Entry 6UVH (X-ray diffraction, 2.19 A resolution); this record covers chains A and B.

Chain A:
Molecule: Bcl-2-like protein 1
From: Homo sapiens
UniProt: Q07817 (B2CL1_HUMAN); residue numbers follow UniProt; this construct covers 1-26, 83-209
Amino-acid sequence (158 residues; numbered -5 to 209; 57 numbers in that range are skipped by the numbering (no residue carries them; nothing is unmodelled there); the number before each row is that of its first residue; numbers below 1 keep their minus sign (Gly-5 is residue -5)):
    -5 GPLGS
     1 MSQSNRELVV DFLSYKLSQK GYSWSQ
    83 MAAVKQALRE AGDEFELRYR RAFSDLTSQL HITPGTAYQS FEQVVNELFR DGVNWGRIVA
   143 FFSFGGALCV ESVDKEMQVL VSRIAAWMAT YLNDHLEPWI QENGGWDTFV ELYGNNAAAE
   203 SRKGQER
Disordered / not traced: -5 to -2, 197-209
Construct notes: expression tag (-5 to -1)
UniProt features mapped onto this chain:
  - motif: Ser4 to Trp24 (BH4), Val86 to Arg100 (BH3), Glu129 to Gly148 (BH1), Pro180 to Tyr195 (BH2)
  - mutagenesis: Phe131 to Asp133 (No heterodimerization with BAX), Val135 to Trp137 (Loss of anti-apoptotic activity), Gly138 to Ile140 (Loss of anti-apoptotic activity), Gly138 (G138A: No heterodimerization with BAX), Ser145 to Gly147 (Decreases interaction with DNM1L, no effect on endocytosis enhancement), Gly148 (G148E: No heterodimerization with BAX), Asp156 (D156A: No effect on caspase-1 cleavage), Asp176 (D176A: No effect on caspase-1 cleavage), Trp188 to Phe191 (Abolishes interaction with DNM1L and endocytosis enhancement), Trp188 to Asp189 (Reduces anti-apoptotic activity by about half), Asp189 (D189A: No effect on caspase-1 cleavage)
Residues lining bound ligands: QHJ ((R)-2-(3-(2-((4'-Chloro-[1,1'-biphenyl]-2-yl)methyl)-1,2,3,4-tetrahydroisoquinoline-6-carbonyl)-3-(4-methylbenzyl)ureido)-3-((cyclohexylmethyl)sulfonyl)propanoic acid): Ala93, Glu96, Phe97, Arg100, Tyr101, Ala104, Phe105, Leu108, Val126, Glu129, Leu130, Asn136, Trp137, Gly138, Arg139, Val141, Ala142, Ser145, Phe146, Phe191, Leu194, Tyr195

Chain B:
Molecule: Bcl-2-like protein 1
From: Homo sapiens
UniProt: Q07817 (B2CL1_HUMAN); numbering as in UniProt; present here: 1-26, 83-209
Amino-acid sequence (158 residues; each row starts with the number of its first residue; note: 56 numbers in that range are skipped by the numbering (no residue carries them; nothing is unmodelled there); numbers below 1 keep their minus sign (Gly-4 is residue -4)):
    -4 GPLGSMSQSN RELVVDFLSY KLSQKGYSWS Q
    83 MAAVKQALRE AGDEFELRYR RAFSDLTSQL HITPGTAYQS FEQVVNELFR DGVNWGRIVA
   143 FFSFGGALCV ESVDKEMQVL VSRIAAWMAT YLNDHLEPWI QENGGWDTFV ELYGNNAAAE
   203 SRKGQER
Disordered / not traced: -4 to 0, 197-209
Construct notes: expression tag (-4 to 0)
UniProt features mapped onto this chain:
  - motif: Ser4 to Trp24 (BH4), Val86 to Arg100 (BH3), Glu129 to Gly148 (BH1), Pro180 to Tyr195 (BH2)
  - mutagenesis: Phe131 to Asp133 (No heterodimerization with BAX), Val135 to Trp137 (Loss of anti-apoptotic activity), Gly138 to Ile140 (Loss of anti-apoptotic activity), Gly138 (G138A: No heterodimerization with BAX), Ser145 to Gly147 (Decreases interaction with DNM1L, no effect on endocytosis enhancement), Gly148 (G148E: No heterodimerization with BAX), Asp156 (D156A: No effect on caspase-1 cleavage), Asp176 (D176A: No effect on caspase-1 cleavage), Trp188 to Phe191 (Abolishes interaction with DNM1L and endocytosis enhancement), Trp188 to Asp189 (Reduces anti-apoptotic activity by about half), Asp189 (D189A: No effect on caspase-1 cleavage)
Residues lining bound ligands: QHJ ((R)-2-(3-(2-((4'-Chloro-[1,1'-biphenyl]-2-yl)methyl)-1,2,3,4-tetrahydroisoquinoline-6-carbonyl)-3-(4-methylbenzyl)ureido)-3-((cyclohexylmethyl)sulfonyl)propanoic acid): Ala93, Glu96, Phe97, Arg100, Tyr101, Ala104, Phe105, Leu108, Val126, Glu129, Leu130, Asn136, Trp137, Gly138, Arg139, Val141, Ala142, Ser145, Phe146, Phe191, Leu194, Tyr195

Chain A / chain B interface:
Residue-residue contacts (81):
  Met1(A) with Asn175(B)
  Ser2(A) with Asn175(B)
  Ser4(A) with Met83(B)
  Asn5(A) with Leu174(B); Asn175(B), hydrogen bond; Glu179(B), hydrogen bond; Trp188(B)
  Arg6(A) with Ala171(B); Asn175(B)
  Glu7(A) with Lys87(B), salt bridge
  Leu8(A) with Val86(B), hydrophobic; Lys87(B); Leu90(B), hydrophobic; Trp188(B)
  Val9(A) with Ala167(B); Met170(B), hydrophobic; Ala171(B); Leu174(B), hydrophobic
  Asp11(A) with Lys87(B); Arg91(B), salt bridge
  Phe12(A) with Leu90(B); Gly94(B); Phe144(B); Ser145(B)
  Leu13(A) with Gly147(B); Gly148(B); Cys151(B), hydrophobic; Ala167(B), hydrophobic; Met170(B), hydrophobic
  Tyr15(A) with Arg91(B); Asp95(B), hydrogen bond
  Lys16(A) with Asp95(B), salt bridge; Glu98(B), salt bridge; Val152(B)
  Leu17(A) with Val155(B), hydrophobic
  Gln19(A) with Asp95(B), hydrogen bond
  Lys20(A) with Val152(B)
  Tyr22(A) with Val152(B); Val155(B), hydrophobic; Asp156(B), hydrogen bond
  Trp24(A) with Val163(B), hydrophobic; Ala167(B), hydrophobic
  Met83(A) with Glu7(B)
  Val86(A) with Leu8(B), hydrophobic
  Lys87(A) with Glu7(B), salt bridge; Asp11(B)
  Leu90(A) with Leu8(B), hydrophobic; Phe12(B)
  Arg91(A) with Asp11(B), salt bridge; Tyr15(B); Arg91(B)
  Asp95(A) with Tyr15(B), hydrogen bond; Lys16(B), salt bridge; Gln19(B), hydrogen bond
  Glu98(A) with Lys16(B), salt bridge
  Phe144(A) with Phe12(B)
  Ser145(A) with Phe12(B)
  Gly147(A) with Leu13(B)
  Gly148(A) with Leu13(B)
  Cys151(A) with Leu13(B), hydrophobic
  Val152(A) with Lys16(B); Lys20(B); Tyr22(B)
  Val155(A) with Leu17(B), hydrophobic; Tyr22(B), hydrophobic
  Asp156(A) with Tyr22(B), hydrogen bond
  Gln160(A) with Ser23(B), hydrogen bond (side chain-backbone)
  Val163(A) with Trp24(B), hydrophobic
  Ala167(A) with Val9(B); Leu13(B), hydrophobic; Trp24(B), hydrophobic
  Met170(A) with Val9(B), hydrophobic; Leu13(B), hydrophobic
  Ala171(A) with Val9(B)
  Leu174(A) with Asn5(B); Val9(B), hydrophobic
  Asn175(A) with Met1(B); Ser2(B), hydrogen bond; Asn5(B), hydrogen bond
  Glu179(A) with Asn5(B), hydrogen bond
  Trp188(A) with Leu8(B)
Also at the interface, not in a pair above, chain A (43 interface residues in all): Gly94
Also at the interface, not in a pair above, chain B (44 interface residues in all): Ser4, Arg6, Ser164

In short:
The interface between chain A and chain B involves 43 residues on one side and 44 on the other, with 12
hydrogen bonds and 8 salt bridges. Polar pairs include Glu7(A)-Lys87(B), Asp11(A)-Arg91(B) and
Lys16(A)-Asp95(B). Ligands of chain A: compound QHJ.
Chain A and chain B are both Bcl-2-like protein 1 (Homo sapiens); the structure, Crystal structure of BCL-XL
bound to compound 15:
(R)-2-(3-(2-((4'-Chloro-[1,1'-biphenyl]-2-yl)methyl)-1,2,3,4-tetrahydroisoquinoline-6-carbonyl)-3-(4-methylbenzyl)ureido)-3-((cyclohexylmethyl)sulfonyl)propanoic
acid, was determined by X-ray diffraction, deposited together with 6UVC, 6UVD, 6UVE, 6UVF and 6UVG.
